PDB entry 6S2F | electron microscopy, 5.80 A resolution (low resolution: residue-level contacts below are approximate; hydrogen-bond / salt-bridge calls are withheld) | chains A and E of the 4 polymer chains in the assembly

Chain A:
Name: DNA polymerase epsilon catalytic subunit A
Source organism: Saccharomyces cerevisiae (strain ATCC 204508 / S288c)
Notes: EC 2.7.7.7
UniProt: P21951 (DPOE_YEAST); numbering as in UniProt (aligned over 1-1192)
Sequence (1219 residues; row label = number of the first residue in the row; numbers below 1 keep their minus sign (Met-26 is residue -26)):
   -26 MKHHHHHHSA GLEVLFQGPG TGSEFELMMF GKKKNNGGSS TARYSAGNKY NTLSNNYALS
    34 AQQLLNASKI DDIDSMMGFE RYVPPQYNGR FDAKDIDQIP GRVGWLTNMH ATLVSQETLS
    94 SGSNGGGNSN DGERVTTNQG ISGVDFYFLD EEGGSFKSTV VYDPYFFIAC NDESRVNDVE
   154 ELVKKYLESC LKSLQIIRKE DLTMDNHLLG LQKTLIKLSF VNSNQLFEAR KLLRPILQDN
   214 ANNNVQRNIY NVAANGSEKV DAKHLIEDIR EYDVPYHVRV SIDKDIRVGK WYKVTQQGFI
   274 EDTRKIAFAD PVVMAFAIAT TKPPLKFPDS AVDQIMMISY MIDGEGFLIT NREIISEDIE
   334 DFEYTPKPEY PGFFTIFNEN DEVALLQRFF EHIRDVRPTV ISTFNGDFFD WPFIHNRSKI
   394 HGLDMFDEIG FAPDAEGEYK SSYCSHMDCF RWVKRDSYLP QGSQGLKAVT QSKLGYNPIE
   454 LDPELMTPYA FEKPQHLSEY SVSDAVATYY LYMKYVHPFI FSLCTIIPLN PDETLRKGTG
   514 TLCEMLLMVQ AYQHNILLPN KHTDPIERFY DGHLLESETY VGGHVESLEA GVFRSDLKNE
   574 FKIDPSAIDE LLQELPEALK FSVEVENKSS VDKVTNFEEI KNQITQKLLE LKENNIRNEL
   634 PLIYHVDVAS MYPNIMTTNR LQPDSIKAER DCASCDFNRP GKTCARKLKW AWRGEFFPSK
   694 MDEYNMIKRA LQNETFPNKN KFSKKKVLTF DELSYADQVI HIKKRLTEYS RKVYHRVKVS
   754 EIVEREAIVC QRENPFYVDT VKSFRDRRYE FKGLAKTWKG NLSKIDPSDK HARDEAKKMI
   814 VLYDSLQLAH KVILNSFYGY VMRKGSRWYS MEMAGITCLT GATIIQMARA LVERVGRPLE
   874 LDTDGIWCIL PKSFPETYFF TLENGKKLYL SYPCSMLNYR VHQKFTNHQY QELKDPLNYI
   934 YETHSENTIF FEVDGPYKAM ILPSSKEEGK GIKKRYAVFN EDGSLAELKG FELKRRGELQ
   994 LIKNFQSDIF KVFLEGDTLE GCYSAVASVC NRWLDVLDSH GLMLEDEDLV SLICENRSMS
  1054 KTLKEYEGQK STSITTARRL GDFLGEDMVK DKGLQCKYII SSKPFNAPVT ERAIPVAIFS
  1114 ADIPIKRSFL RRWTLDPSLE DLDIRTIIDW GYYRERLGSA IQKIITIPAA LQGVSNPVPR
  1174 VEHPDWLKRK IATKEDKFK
Unresolved in the structure: -26 to 30, 90-111, 213-241, 540-547, 690-751, 1058-1063, 1113-1135, 1187-1192
Sequence notes: initiating methionine (-26); expression tag (-25 to 0); conflict Ala290 (Asp in P21951), Ala292 (Glu in P21951)
Bound ions: 4Fe-4S cluster Fe: Cys665, Cys668, Cys677, Cys763
Ligand contacts: 4Fe-4S cluster (SF4): Leu181, Asp664, Cys665, Cys668, Asp669, Phe670, Thr676, Cys677, Ala678, Cys763, Arg765, Glu766
Swiss-Prot annotation at these positions:
  - mutagenesis: Met644 (M644G: Increases rates of C-to-A transversion substitutions; M644I: In POL2-9; temperature-sensitive mutant), Pro710 (P710S: In POL2-18; temperature-sensitive mutant)
From the paper describing this entry:
  - mutagenesis - I170G/K172A/E173A/D174A/L175A/M177G/N179A/H180A/L181G, E330A/D331A/E333A/D334A/E336A: decreased binding to Chromosome transmission fidelity protein 18 (chain E)

Chain E:
Name: Chromosome transmission fidelity protein 18
Source organism: Saccharomyces cerevisiae (strain ATCC 204508 / S288c)
UniProt: P49956 (CTF18_YEAST); residues 713-741 here = UniProt positions 713-741
Sequence (33 residues; each row starts with the number of its first residue):
   709 GAMGNQTVKI WVKYNEGFSN AVRKNVTWNN LWE
Unresolved in the structure: 709-714, 741
Sequence notes: expression tag (709-712)
From the paper describing this entry:
  - mutagenesis - V730R/R731A/K732A: decreased binding to DNA polymerase epsilon catalytic subunit A (chain A)

Chain A / chain E interface:
Contacting residue pairs (22; chain A residue first):
  Glu333(A) - Lys732(E)
  Asp334(A) - Asn733(E)
  Phe335(A) - Val730(E)
  Phe335(A) - Arg731(E)
  Phe335(A) - Lys732(E)
  Glu336(A) - Val730(E)
  Glu336(A) - Arg731(E)
  Tyr337(A) - Asn728(E)
  Tyr337(A) - Val730(E)
  Asn450(A) - Phe726(E)
  Ile452(A) - Ser727(E)
  Gln468(A) - Val730(E)
  Gln468(A) - Lys732(E)
  Glu472(A) - Ala729(E)
  Glu472(A) - Val730(E)
  Val475(A) - Val730(E)
  Glu1038(A) - Lys717(E)
  Glu1038(A) - Trp719(E)
  Asp1039(A) - Trp719(E)
  Glu1040(A) - Trp719(E)
  Glu1040(A) - Val720(E)
  Glu1040(A) - Lys721(E)
Interface residues without a listed pair, chain A (14 interface residues in all): Thr338
Interface residues without a listed pair, chain E (13 interface residues in all): Gly725
Interface features reported in the paper:
  - hot spots on chain E (mutagenesis) - V730R: decreased binding to DNA polymerase epsilon catalytic subunit A (chain A)

Summary:
14 residues of chain A face 13 of chain E across their interface. Ligands of chain A: 4Fe-4S cluster. The
paper reports that I170G/K172A/E173A/D174A/L175A/M177G/N179A/H180A/L181G and E330A/D331A/E333A/D334A/E336A of
chain A reduce binding to Chromosome transmission fidelity protein 18 (chain E); V730R/R731A/K732A and V730R
of chain E reduce binding to DNA polymerase epsilon catalytic subunit A (chain A).
Chain A is DNA polymerase epsilon catalytic subunit A and chain E is Chromosome transmission fidelity protein
18, both from Saccharomyces cerevisiae (strain ATCC 204508 / S288c); the structure, Cryo-EM structure of
Ctf18-1-8 in complex with the catalytic domain of DNA polymerase epsilon (Class 2), was determined by electron
microscopy together with 6S1C and 6S2E from the same study.
